PDB entry 7D09 | electron microscopy, 3.60 A resolution | chains E and F of the 12 polymer chains in the assembly

[Chain E]
Protein: ABC transporter ATP-binding protein
From: Acinetobacter baumannii
UniProtKB: A0A086HZU3 (A0A086HZU3_ACIBA); residues 2-273 here correspond to UniProt positions 1-272 (UniProt number = residue number - 1)
Chain sequence (273 residues; each row starts with the number of its first residue):
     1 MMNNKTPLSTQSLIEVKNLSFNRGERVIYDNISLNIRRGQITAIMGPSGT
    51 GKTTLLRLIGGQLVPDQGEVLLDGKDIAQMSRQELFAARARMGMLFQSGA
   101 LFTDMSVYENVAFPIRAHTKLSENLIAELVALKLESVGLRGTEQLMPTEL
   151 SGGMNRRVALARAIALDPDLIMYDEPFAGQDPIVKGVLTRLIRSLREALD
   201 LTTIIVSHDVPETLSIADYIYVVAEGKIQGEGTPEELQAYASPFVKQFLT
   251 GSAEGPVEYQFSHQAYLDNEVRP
Not modelled in the structure: 1-9, 273
Sequence notes: initiating methionine (1)
Ligand contacts: ATP (adenosine-5'-triphosphate): Arg-23, Arg-26, Ile-28, Ser-48, Gly-49, Thr-50, Gly-51, Lys-52, Thr-53, Thr-54, Gln-97, Asp-174, Glu-175
What the authors report for this chain:
  - binding site for ATP: Arg-23, Arg-26, Lys-52, Thr-53, Thr-54, Glu-175

[Chain F]
Protein: Anti-sigma factor antagonist
From: Acinetobacter baumannii
UniProtKB: V5V9K5 (V5V9K5_ACIBA); residues 2-95 here = UniProt positions 2-95
Chain sequence (103 residues; row label = number of the first residue in the row):
     1 VVQYLNQELVVSGKIDFENAEQQYQAGLAIIKKQTSFPLIVDLKQLEHGN
    51 TLALAVLVQWLRQTPQKSGLHFKNVPEKMLKIIQACHLQEDLHLVLEHHH
   101 HHH
Not modelled in the structure: 96-103
Sequence notes: expression tag (1, 96-103)

[Interface between chain E and chain F]
Pairs across the interface - 25 pairs, chain E then chain F:
  Thr-119(E) / Phe-17(F)
  Leu-121(E) / Glu-21(F)
  Ser-122(E) / Glu-21(F)  hydrogen bond
  Asn-124(E) / Tyr-24(F)  hydrogen bond
  Asn-124(E) / Gln-59(F)
  Leu-125(E) / Ala-20(F)
  Leu-125(E) / Ala-55(F)
  Leu-125(E) / Val-56(F)  hydrophobic
  Glu-128(E) / Ala-55(F)
  Glu-128(E) / Val-58(F)
  Glu-128(E) / Gln-59(F)  hydrogen bond
  Glu-128(E) / Arg-62(F)  salt bridge
  Leu-129(E) / Thr-51(F)
  Leu-129(E) / Leu-52(F)  hydrophobic
  Leu-129(E) / Ala-55(F)  hydrophobic
  Leu-132(E) / Leu-54(F)  hydrophobic
  Leu-132(E) / Ala-55(F)  hydrophobic
  Lys-133(E) / Thr-51(F)
  Glu-135(E) / Cys-86(F)
  Glu-135(E) / His-87(F)
  Ser-136(E) / Ala-85(F)
  Leu-166(E) / Phe-17(F)  hydrophobic
  Asp-167(E) / Asn-50(F)
  Asp-167(E) / Thr-51(F)
  Ala-198(E) / Lys-78(F)
Other interface residues (no listed pair), chain E (17 interface residues in all): Ile-115, Glu-197, Leu-199
Other interface residues (no listed pair), chain F (20 interface residues in all): Lys-81, Ile-82, Leu-88

[Summary]
17 residues of chain E and 20 residues of chain F are in contact, with 3 hydrogen bonds and 1 salt bridge.
Among the polar pairs are Glu-128(E)/Arg-62(F), Ser-122(E)/Glu-21(F) and Asn-124(E)/Tyr-24(F). Ligands of
chain E: ATP. The paper reports a binding site for ATP at Arg-23(E), Arg-26(E) and Lys-52(E) among others.
Chain E is ABC transporter ATP-binding protein and chain F is Anti-sigma factor antagonist, both from
Acinetobacter baumannii; the structure, Acinetobacter MlaFEDB complex in ATP-bound Vtrans2 conformation, was
determined by electron microscopy, deposited together with 7D06, 7D08 and 7D0A.
